5MLU - chains C and J of the 11 polymer chains in the assembly; structure by X-ray diffraction, 2.80 A resolution.

Chain C:
Molecule: Histone H2A type 1
Organism: Xenopus laevis
UniProtKB: P06897 (H2A1_XENLA); residues 14-118 here correspond to UniProt positions 15-119 (UniProt number = residue number + 1)
Amino-acid sequence (105 residues; row label = number of the first residue in the row):
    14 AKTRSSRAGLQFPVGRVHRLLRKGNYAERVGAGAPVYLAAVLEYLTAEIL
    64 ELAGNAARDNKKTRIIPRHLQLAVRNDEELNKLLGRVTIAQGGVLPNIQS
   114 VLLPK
Unresolved in the structure: 14-15
Sequence notes: variant Arg99 (Gly100 in P06897)
UniProt features mapped onto this chain:
  - modified residue: Lys36 (N6-(2-hydroxyisobutyryl)lysine), Lys74 (N6-(2-hydroxyisobutyryl)lysine), Lys75 (N6-(2-hydroxyisobutyryl)lysine), Lys95 (N6-(2-hydroxyisobutyryl)lysine), Gln104 (N5-methylglutamine), Lys118 (N6-(2-hydroxyisobutyryl)lysine)
  - cross-link: Lys15 (Glycyl lysine isopeptide (Lys-Gly) (interchain with G-Cter in ubiquitin))

Chain J:
Molecule: 145-nt DNA strand
Organism: Escherichia coli
Sequence (145 nucleotides; numbered -72 to 72; the number before each row is that of its first residue; numbers below 1 keep their minus sign (DA-72 is residue -72)):
   -72 ATCAGAATCCCGGTGCCGAGGCCGCTCAATTGGTCGTAGACAGCTCTAGC
   -22 ACCGCTTAAACGCACGTACGCGCTGTCCCCCGCGTTTTAACCGCCAAGGG
    28 GATTACTCCCTAGTCTCCAGGCACGTGTCAGATATATACATCGAT

Interface between chain C and chain J:
Contacting residue pairs (16):
  Thr16(C) with DG47(J), sugar contact
  Arg29(C) with DG48(J), phosphate contact; DC49(J), salt bridge to the phosphate
  Arg35(C) with DA39(J), salt bridge to the phosphate
  Arg42(C) with DT38(J), hydrogen bond to the phosphate; DA39(J), phosphate contact
  Val43(C) with DT38(J), sugar contact; DA39(J), hydrogen bond to the phosphate
  Gly44(C) with DT38(J), phosphate contact
  Ala45(C) with DT38(J), hydrogen bond to the phosphate
  Lys75(C) with DG58(J), phosphate contact; DA59(J), salt bridge to the phosphate
  Thr76(C) with DA57(J), phosphate contact; DG58(J), hydrogen bond to the phosphate
  Arg77(C) with DA57(J), sugar contact; DG58(J), hydrogen bond to the phosphate
Also at the interface, not in a pair above, chain C (13 interface residues in all): Pro26, His31, Glu41

Overview:
Chain C and chain J form an interface of 13 and 8 residues respectively, with 5 hydrogen bonds and 3 salt
bridges. Polar pairs include Arg42(C)-DT38(J), Val43(C)-DA39(J) and Ala45(C)-DT38(J).
Here chain C is Histone H2A type 1 (Xenopus laevis) and chain J is a 145-nt DNA strand (Escherichia coli).
Entry 5MLU (Crystal structure of the PFV GAG CBS bound to a mononucleosome) was determined by X-ray
diffraction.
